Entry 9BTG (electron microscopy, 3.12 A resolution); this record covers chains B and C of the 3 polymer chains in the assembly.

[Chain B]
Molecule: Amiloride-sensitive sodium channel subunit beta
Organism: Homo sapiens
UniProt: P51168 (SCNNB_HUMAN); numbering as in UniProt (aligned over 1-640)
Amino-acid sequence (640 residues; numbered 1 to 640; the number before each row is that of its first residue):
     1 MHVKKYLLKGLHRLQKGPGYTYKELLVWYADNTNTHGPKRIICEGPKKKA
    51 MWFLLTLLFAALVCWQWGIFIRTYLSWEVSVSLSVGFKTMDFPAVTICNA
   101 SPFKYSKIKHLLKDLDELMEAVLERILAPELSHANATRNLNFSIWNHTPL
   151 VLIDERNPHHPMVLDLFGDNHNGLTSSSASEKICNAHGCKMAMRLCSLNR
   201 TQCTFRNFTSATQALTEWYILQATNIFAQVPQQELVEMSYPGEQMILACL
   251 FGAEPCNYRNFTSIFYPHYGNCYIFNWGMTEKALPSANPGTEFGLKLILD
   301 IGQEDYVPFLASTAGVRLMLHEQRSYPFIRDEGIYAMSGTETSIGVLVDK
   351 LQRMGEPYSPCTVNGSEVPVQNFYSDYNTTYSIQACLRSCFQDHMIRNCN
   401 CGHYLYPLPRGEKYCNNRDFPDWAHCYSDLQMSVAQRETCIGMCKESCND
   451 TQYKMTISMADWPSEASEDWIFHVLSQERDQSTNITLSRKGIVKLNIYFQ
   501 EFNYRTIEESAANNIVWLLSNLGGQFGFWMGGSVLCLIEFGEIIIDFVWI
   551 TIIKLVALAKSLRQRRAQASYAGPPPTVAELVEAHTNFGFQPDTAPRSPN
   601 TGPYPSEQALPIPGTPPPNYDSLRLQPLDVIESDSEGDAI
Not modelled in the structure: 1-77, 132-138, 168-179, 482-484, 513-640
Differences from the reference sequence: engineered mutation Ala30 (Cys in P51168)
Disulfide bonds: Cys98-Cys272, Cys184-Cys189, Cys196-Cys203, Cys361-Cys448, Cys386-Cys444, Cys390-Cys440, Cys399-Cys426, Cys401-Cys415
Covalent attachments: N-acetylglucosamine (NAG) linked to Asn141, Asn207, Asn449
Curated features (UniProtKB/Swiss-Prot):
  - motif: Pro616 to Tyr620 (PY motif)
  - modified residue (Phosphoserine): Ser633, Ser635
  - glycosylation: Asn260 (N-linked (GlcNAc...) asparagine)
  - natural variant: Gly37 (G37S: In PHA1B2), Ser82 (S82C: In BESC1), Pro267 (P267L: In BESC1), Asn288 (N288S: In BESC1), Gly294 (G294S: In BESC1), Ala311 (A311V: In a colorectal cancer sample), Ala314 (A314V: In a breast cancer sample), Val348 (V348M: In BESC1), Pro369 (P369T: In BESC1), Leu387 (L387V: In a breast cancer sample), Glu539 (E539K: In BESC1), Arg563 (R563Q: Associated with hypertension in South African Black), 4 further natural variant entries in UniProt
  - mutagenesis: Tyr620 (Y620A: Loss of inhibition of the ENaC channel by NEDD4. Loss of ubiquitination by NEDD4L)

[Chain C]
Molecule: Amiloride-sensitive sodium channel subunit gamma
Organism: Homo sapiens
UniProt: P51170 (SCNNG_HUMAN); residue numbers follow UniProt; this construct covers 1-649
Amino-acid sequence (649 residues; numbered 1 to 649; the number before each row is that of its first residue):
     1 MAPGEKIKAKIKKNLPVTGPQAPTIKELMRWYALNTNTHGARRIVVSRGR
    51 LRRLLWIGFTLTAVALILWQCALLVFSFYTVSVSIKVHFRKLDFPAVTIC
   101 NINPYKYSTVRHLLADLEQETREALKSLYGFPESRKRAEAESWNSVSEGK
   151 QPRFSHRIPLLIFDQDEKGKARDFFTGRKRKVGGSIIHKASNVMHIESKQ
   201 VVGFQLCSNDTSDCATYTFSSGINAIQEWYKLHYMNIMAQVPLEKKINMS
   251 YSAEELLVTCFFDGVSCDARNFTLFHHPMHGNCYTFNNRENETILSTSMG
   301 GSEYGLQVILYINEEEYNPFLVSSTGAKVIIHRQDEYPFVEDVGTEIETA
   351 MVTSIGMHLTESFKLSEPYSQCTEDGSDVPIRNIYNAAYSLQICLHSCFQ
   401 TKMVEKCGCAQYSQPLPPAANYCNYQQHPNWMYCYYQLHRAFVQEELGCQ
   451 SVCKEACSFKEWTLTTSLAQWPSVVSEKWLLPVLTWDQGRQVNKKLNKTD
   501 LAKLLIFYKDLNQRSIMESPANSIEMLLSNFGGQLGLWMSCSVVCVIEII
   551 EVFFIDFFSIIARRQWQKAKEWWAWKQAPPCPEAPRSPQGQDNPALDIDD
   601 DLPTFNSALHLPPALGTQVPGTPPPKYNTLRLERAFSNQLTDTQMLDEL
Not modelled in the structure: 1-79, 134-155, 165-199, 490-493, 522-649
Differences from the reference sequence: engineered mutation Ala33 (Cys in P51170), Ala41 (Cys in P51170), Ala138 (Arg in P51170)
Disulfide bonds: Cys100-Cys283, Cys207-Cys214, Cys260-Cys267, Cys372-Cys457, Cys394-Cys453, Cys398-Cys449, Cys407-Cys434, Cys409-Cys423
Covalent attachments: N-acetylglucosamine (NAG) linked to Asn271
Curated features (UniProtKB/Swiss-Prot):
  - motif: Pro623 to Tyr627 (PY motif)
  - site: Lys181, Val182 (Cleavage)
  - glycosylation (N-linked (GlcNAc...) asparagine): Asn209, Asn497
  - natural variant: Gly58 (G58R: In a colorectal cancer sample), Gly183 (G183S: In a patient with bronchiectasis), Glu197 (E197K: In a patient with bronchiectasis), Trp573 to Leu649 (deletion: In LIDLS2)
  - mutagenesis: Tyr627 (Y627A: Loss of ubiquitination by NEDD4L)

[Chain B / chain C interface]
Pairs across the interface (87; chain B residue first):
  Val81(B) - Val83(C)
  Val81(B) - Ser84(C)
  Glu120(B) - Lys478(C)  salt bridge
  Leu123(B) - Trp479(C)  hydrophobic
  Leu123(B) - Val483(C)  hydrophobic
  Ile126(B) - Trp486(C)
  Leu127(B) - Pro482(C)
  Leu127(B) - Trp486(C)  hydrophobic
  Ile183(B) - Trp486(C)
  Cys184(B) - Trp486(C)
  Asn185(B) - Trp486(C)  hydrogen bond (side chain-backbone)
  Asn185(B) - Gly489(C)
  His187(B) - Arg270(C)
  Arg206(B) - Phe261(C)
  Arg206(B) - Gly264(C)  hydrogen bond (side chain-backbone)
  Asn207(B) - Ser266(C)
  Thr209(B) - Ser266(C)
  Ser210(B) - Thr259(C)
  Ser210(B) - Asp487(C)
  Ala211(B) - Val483(C)
  Ala211(B) - Trp486(C)  hydrophobic
  Ala211(B) - Asp487(C)  hydrogen bond (backbone-side chain)
  Thr212(B) - Thr259(C)
  Thr212(B) - Leu480(C)
  Thr212(B) - Val483(C)
  Thr212(B) - Asp487(C)  hydrogen bond (backbone-side chain)
  Gln213(B) - Phe261(C)
  Thr216(B) - Trp479(C)
  Gln303(B) - Gln470(C)
  Gln303(B) - Val474(C)
  Tyr306(B) - Val475(C)  hydrophobic
  Pro308(B) - Val475(C)  hydrophobic
  Pro308(B) - Ser476(C)  hydrogen bond (backbone-side chain)
  Pro308(B) - Trp479(C)  hydrogen bond (backbone-side chain)
  Phe309(B) - Trp479(C)
  Ala311(B) - Ser473(C)  hydrogen bond (backbone-side chain)
  Ala311(B) - Ser476(C)  hydrogen bond (backbone-side chain)
  Ser312(B) - Trp471(C)
  Ser312(B) - Pro472(C)
  Ser312(B) - Ser473(C)  hydrogen bond (backbone-backbone)
  Ser312(B) - Ser476(C)
  Thr313(B) - Val352(C)
  Thr313(B) - Ala469(C)
  Thr313(B) - Gln470(C)
  Thr313(B) - Trp471(C)
  Ala314(B) - Ala469(C)
  Ala314(B) - Gln470(C)  hydrogen bond (backbone-backbone)
  Ala314(B) - Ser473(C)
  Arg330(B) - Ser302(C)
  Asp331(B) - Gly300(C)
  Asp331(B) - Gly301(C)
  Asp331(B) - Phe507(C)
  Asp331(B) - Lys509(C)
  Glu332(B) - Lys509(C)
  Ile334(B) - Thr465(C)
  Ile334(B) - Ser467(C)
  Tyr335(B) - Ser467(C)
  Tyr335(B) - Leu468(C)
  Tyr335(B) - Ala469(C)  hydrophobic
  Ala336(B) - Leu468(C)
  Met337(B) - Met351(C)  hydrophobic
  Met337(B) - Leu468(C)
  Met337(B) - Ala469(C)  hydrophobic
  Ser338(B) - Gln470(C)
  Asp349(B) - Arg514(C)  salt bridge
  Leu351(B) - Ile85(C)  hydrophobic
  Leu351(B) - Val87(C)  hydrophobic
  Leu351(B) - Arg514(C)
  Arg353(B) - Val87(C)
  Ile383(B) - Phe89(C)  hydrophobic
  Leu387(B) - Phe89(C)  hydrophobic
  Gln431(B) - Tyr304(C)
  Met432(B) - Gly264(C)
  Val434(B) - Ser298(C)
  Arg437(B) - Asp263(C)  salt bridge
  Arg437(B) - Ser298(C)  hydrogen bond
  Arg437(B) - Tyr304(C)
  Glu438(B) - Lys91(C)
  Ile441(B) - Phe89(C)
  Ile441(B) - Leu511(C)  hydrophobic
  Asp450(B) - Arg514(C)  salt bridge
  Gln452(B) - His358(C)
  Gln452(B) - Arg514(C)
  Ile457(B) - Thr466(C)
  Met459(B) - Leu468(C)  hydrophobic
  Ile507(B) - Ile85(C)  hydrophobic
  Glu509(B) - Ile85(C)
Other interface residues (no listed pair), chain B (60 interface residues in all): Met119, Phe208, Leu215, Glu304, Val307, Lys350, Gln384, Glu446, Lys454, Met455
Other interface residues (no listed pair), chain C (55 interface residues in all): Arg90, Val265, Cys267, Asp268, Met299, Glu303, Gln307, Ser354, Thr463, Leu484, Asp510

[In short]
60 residues of chain B face 55 of chain C across their interface, with 11 hydrogen bonds and 4 salt bridges.
Among the polar pairs are Glu120(B)-Lys478(C), Asp349(B)-Arg514(C) and Arg437(B)-Asp263(C). Covalently linked
N-acetylglucosamine: at Asn141(B), Asn207(B) and Asn449(B). Covalently linked N-acetylglucosamine: at
Asn271(C).
Here chain B is Amiloride-sensitive sodium channel subunit beta and chain C is Amiloride-sensitive sodium
channel subunit gamma, both from Homo sapiens. Entry 9BTG (Human SCNN1B-SCNN1B-SCNN1G ENaC trimer) was
determined by electron microscopy (same publication as 9BLR and 9BTU).
